Entry 3A2M (X-ray diffraction, 1.84 A resolution); this record covers chains A and B.

# Chain A (and B)
Molecule: Haloalkane dehalogenase
Source organism: Bradyrhizobium japonicum
Notes: EC 3.8.1.5; chain B of this document is another copy of the same molecule, construct and numbering; everything in this record applies to it too
UniProtKB: P59337 (DHAA_BRAJA); numbering as in UniProt (aligned over 1-310)
Amino-acid sequence (312 residues; each row starts with the number of its first residue):
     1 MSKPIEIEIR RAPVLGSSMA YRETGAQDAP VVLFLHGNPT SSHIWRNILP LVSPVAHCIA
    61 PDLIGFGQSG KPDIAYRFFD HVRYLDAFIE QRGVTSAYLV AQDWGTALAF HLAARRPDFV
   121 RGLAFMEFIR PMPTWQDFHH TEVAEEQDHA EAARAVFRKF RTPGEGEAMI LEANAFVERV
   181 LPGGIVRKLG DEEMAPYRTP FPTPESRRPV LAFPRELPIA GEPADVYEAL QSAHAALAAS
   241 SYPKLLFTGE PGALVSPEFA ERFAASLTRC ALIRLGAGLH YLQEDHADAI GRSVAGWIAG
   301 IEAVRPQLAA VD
Disordered / not traced: 1-7, 306-312 (chain B: 1-5, 306-312)
Swiss-Prot annotation at these positions:
  - active site: D103 (Nucleophile), E127 (Proton donor), H280 (Proton acceptor)
Reported in the primary citation:
  - conformationally variable residues (side-chain flip): H139
  - catalytic residues: D103

# Chain A / chain B interface
Residue-residue contacts - 33 pairs, chain A then chain B:
  P54(A) - R274(B)
  P243(A) - A303(B)  hydrophobic
  P243(A) - V304(B)  hydrophobic
  R269(A) - A303(B)
  A271(A) - A299(B)  hydrophobic
  I273(A) - R292(B)
  R274(A) - R292(B)  hydrogen bond (backbone-side chain)
  L275(A) - R292(B)
  A289(A) - R292(B)
  R292(A) - I273(B)
  R292(A) - R274(B)  hydrogen bond (side chain-backbone)
  R292(A) - L275(B)
  R292(A) - A289(B)
  R292(A) - R292(B)
  R292(A) - S293(B)
  S293(A) - R292(B)
  S293(A) - G296(B)
  G296(A) - S293(B)
  G296(A) - G296(B)
  G296(A) - W297(B)
  W297(A) - G296(B)
  W297(A) - W297(B)
  W297(A) - G300(B)
  A299(A) - A271(B)  hydrophobic
  G300(A) - W297(B)
  G300(A) - I301(B)
  I301(A) - G300(B)
  I301(A) - V304(B)  hydrophobic
  A303(A) - R269(B)  hydrogen bond (backbone-side chain)
  V304(A) - P243(B)  hydrophobic
  V304(A) - V304(B)
  V304(A) - R305(B)
  R305(A) - V304(B)
Other interface residues (no listed pair), chain A (19 interface residues in all): L272
Other interface residues (no listed pair), chain B (19 interface residues in all): P54, V55

# Summary
The chain A/chain B interface involves 19 residues from each chain; the contacts include 3 hydrogen bonds.
Polar contacts include R274(A)-R292(B) and A303(A)-R269(B). UniProt lists 3 active-site residues on chain A.
The paper reports the catalytic residue D103(A); conformational variability at H139(A).
Both chains are Haloalkane dehalogenase (Bradyrhizobium japonicum). Entry 3A2M (CRYSTAL STRUCTURE OF DBJA
(WILD TYPE Type I)) was determined by X-ray diffraction, deposited together with 3AFI, 3A2L and 3A2N.
